PDB entry 9BW7 | electron microscopy, 2.90 A resolution | chains A and B of the 4 polymer chains in the assembly

Chain A:
Name: Major vault protein
Organism: Homo sapiens
UniProt: Q14764 (MVP_HUMAN); residues 1-893 here = UniProt positions 1-893
Amino-acid sequence (893 residues; each row starts with the number of its first residue):
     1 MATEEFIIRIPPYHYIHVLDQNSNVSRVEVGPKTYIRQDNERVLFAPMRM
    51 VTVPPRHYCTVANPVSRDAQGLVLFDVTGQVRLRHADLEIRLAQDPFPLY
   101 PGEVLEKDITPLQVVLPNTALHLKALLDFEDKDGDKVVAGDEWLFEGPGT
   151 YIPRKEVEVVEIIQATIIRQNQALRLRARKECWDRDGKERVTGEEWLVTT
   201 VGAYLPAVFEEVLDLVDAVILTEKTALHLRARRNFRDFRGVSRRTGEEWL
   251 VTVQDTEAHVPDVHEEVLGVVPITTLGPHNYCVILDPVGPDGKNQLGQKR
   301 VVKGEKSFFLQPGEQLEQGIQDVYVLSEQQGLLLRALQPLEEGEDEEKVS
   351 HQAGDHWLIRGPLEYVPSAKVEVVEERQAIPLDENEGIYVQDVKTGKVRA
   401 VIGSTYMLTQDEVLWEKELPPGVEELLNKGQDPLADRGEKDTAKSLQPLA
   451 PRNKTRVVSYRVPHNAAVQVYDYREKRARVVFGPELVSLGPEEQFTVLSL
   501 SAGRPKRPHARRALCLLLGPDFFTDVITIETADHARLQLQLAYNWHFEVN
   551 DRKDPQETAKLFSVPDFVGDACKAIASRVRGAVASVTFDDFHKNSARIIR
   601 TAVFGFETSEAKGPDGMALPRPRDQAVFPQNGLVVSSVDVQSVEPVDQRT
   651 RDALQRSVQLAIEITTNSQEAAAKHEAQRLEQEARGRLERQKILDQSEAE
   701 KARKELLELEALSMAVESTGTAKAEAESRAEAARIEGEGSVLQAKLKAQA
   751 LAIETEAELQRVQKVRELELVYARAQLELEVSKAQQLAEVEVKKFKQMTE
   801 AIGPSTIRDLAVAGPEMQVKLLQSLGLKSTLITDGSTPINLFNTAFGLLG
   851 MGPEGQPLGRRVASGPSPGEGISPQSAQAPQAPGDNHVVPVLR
Unresolved in the structure: 1-4, 440-448, 607-622, 813-893
Swiss-Prot annotation at these positions:
  - modified residue: Ala2 (N-acetylalanine), Ser445 (Phosphoserine)
  - cross-link (Glycyl lysine isopeptide (Lys-Gly)): Lys444 (interchain with G-Cter in SUMO2), Lys704 (interchain with G-Cter in SUMO2)
Ligand contacts: NAD (nicotinamide-adenine-dinucleotide): Arg437, Leu500, Ala502, Gly503, Lys506, His509, Arg511, Ala513, Cys515, Leu516, Leu517, Pro520, Asp521, Phe522, Phe523, Thr524, Trp545, Val564, Pro565, Asp566, Phe567, Val568, Asp570
Reported in the primary citation:
  - conformationally variable residues (side-chain flip): Arg437, Arg511, Leu517
  - binding site for NAD: Arg437, Lys506, Arg511, Leu517, Asp521, Phe522
  - mutagenesis - R169A/D214A: abolished binding to Protein mono-ADP-ribosyltransferase PARP4 (chain B)

Chain B:
Name: Protein mono-ADP-ribosyltransferase PARP4
Organism: Homo sapiens
Notes: EC 2.4.2.-
UniProt: Q9UKK3 (PARP4_HUMAN); numbering as in UniProt (aligned over 1-1724)
Amino-acid sequence (1724 residues; each row starts with the number of its first residue):
     1 MVMGIFANCIFCLKVKYLPQQQKKKLQTDIKENGGKFSFSLNPQCTHIIL
    51 DNADVLSQYQLNSIQKNHVHIANPDFIWKSIREKRLLDVKNYDPYKPLDI
   101 TPPPDQKASSSEVKTEGLCPDSATEEEDTVELTEFGMQNVEIPHLPQDFE
   151 VAKYNTLEKVGMEGGQEAVVVELQCSRDSRDCPFLISSHFLLDDGMETRR
   201 QFAIKKTSEDASEYFENYIEELKKQGFLLREHFTPEATQLASEQLQALLL
   251 EEVMNSSTLSQEVSDLVEMIWAEALGHLEHMLLKPVNRISLNDVSKAEGI
   301 LLLVKAALKNGETAEQLQKMMTEFYRLIPHKGTMPKEVNLGLLAKKADLC
   351 QLIRDMVNVCETNLSKPNPPSLAKYRALRCKIEHVEQNTEEFLRVRKEVL
   401 QNHHSKSPVDVLQIFRVGRVNETTEFLSKLGNVRPLLHGSPVQNIVGILC
   451 RGLLLPKVVEDRGVQRTDVGNLGSGIYFSDSLSTSIKYSHPGETDGTRLL
   501 LICDVALGKCMDLHEKDFSLTEAPPGYDSVHGVSQTASVTTDFEDDEFVV
   551 YKTNQVKMKYIIKFSMPGDQIKDFHPSDHTELEEYRPEFSNFSKVEDYQL
   601 PDAKTSSSTKAGLQDASGNLVPLEDVHIKGRIIDTVAQVIVFQTYTNKSH
   651 VPIEAKYIFPLDDKAAVCGFEAFINGKHIVGEIKEKEEAQQEYLEAVTQG
   701 HGAYLMSQDAPDVFTVSVGNLPPKAKVLIKITYITELSILGTVGVFFMPA
   751 TVAPWQQDKALNENLQDTVEKICIKEIGTKQSFSLTMSIEMPYVIEFIFS
   801 DTHELKQKRTDCKAVISTMEGSSLDSSGFSLHIGLSAAYLPRMWVEKHPE
   851 KESEACMLVFQPDLDVDLPDLASESEVIICLDCSSSMEGVTFLQAKQIAL
   901 HALSLVGEKQKVNIIQFGTGYKELFSYPKHITSNTMAAEFIMSATPTMGN
   951 TDFWKTLRYLSLLYPARGSRNILLVSDGHLQDESLTLQLVKRSRPHTRLF
  1001 ACGIGSTANRHVLRILSQCGAGVFEYFNAKSKHSWRKQIEDQMTRLCSPS
  1051 CHSVSVKWQQLNPDVPEALQAPAQVPSLFLNDRLLVYGFIPHCTQATLCA
  1101 LIQEKEFRTMVSTTELQKTTGTMIHKLAARALIRDYEDGILHENETSHEM
  1151 KKQTLKSLIIKLSKENSLITQFTSFVAVEKRDENESPFPDIPKVSELIAK
  1201 EDVDFLPYMSWQGEPQEAVRNQSLLASSEWPELRLSKRKHRKIPFSKRKM
  1251 ELSQPEVSEDFEEDGLGVLPAFTSNLERGGVEKLLDLSWTESCKPTATEP
  1301 LFKKVSPWETSTSSFFPILAPAVGSYLPPTARAHSPASLSFASYRQVASF
  1351 GSAAPPRQFDASQFSQGPVPGTCADWIPQSASCPTGPPQNPPSSPYCGIV
  1401 FSGSSLSSAQSAPLQHPGGFTTRPSAGTFPELDSPQLHFSLPTDPDPIRG
  1451 FGSYHPSASSPFHFQPSAASLTANLRLPMASALPEALCSQSRTTPVDLCL
  1501 LEESVGSLEGSRCPVFAFQSSDTESDELSEVLQDSCFLQIKCDTKDDSIL
  1551 CFLEVKEEDEIVCIQHWQDAVPWTELLSLQTEDGFWKLTPELGLILNLNT
  1601 NGLHSFLKQKGIQSLGVKGRECLLDLIATMLVLQFIRTRLEKEGIVFKSL
  1651 MKMDDASISRNIPWAFEAIKQASEWVRRTEGQYPSICPRLELGNDWDSAT
  1701 KQLLGLQPISTVSPLHRVLHYSQG
Unresolved in the structure: 1-1569, 1587-1593, 1646-1650, 1655-1661
Swiss-Prot annotation at these positions:
  - motif (Nuclear localization signal): Pro19 to Lys25, Lys1237 to Lys1249
  - modified residue: Thr101 (Phosphothreonine), Thr333 (Phosphothreonine), Ser1236 (Phosphoserine), Ser1335 (Phosphoserine), Arg1476 (Asymmetric dimethylarginine), Ser1504 (Phosphoserine)
Reported in the primary citation:
  - mutagenesis - S1614A/K1618A: abolished binding to Major vault protein (chain A)

Interface between chain A and chain B:
Contacting residue pairs (30):
  Leu116(A) with Pro1688(B); Arg1689(B); Glu1691(B)
  Pro117(A) with Arg1689(B), hydrogen bond (backbone-side chain)
  Asn118(A) with Arg1689(B), hydrogen bond (backbone-side chain)
  Thr119(A) with Arg1689(B), hydrogen bond
  Ile162(A) with Gln1609(B); Lys1610(B); Gly1611(B)
  Ile163(A) with Ser1614(B)
  Gln164(A) with Lys1610(B); Gly1611(B); Ser1614(B), hydrogen bond (backbone-side chain); Leu1615(B); Ile1686(B); Arg1689(B), hydrogen bond (side chain-backbone); Leu1690(B)
  Ala165(A) with Leu1615(B); Arg1689(B)
  Thr166(A) with Leu1615(B)
  Ile167(A) with Gln1682(B), hydrogen bond (backbone-side chain); Pro1684(B)
  Arg169(A) with Arg1678(B); Gly1681(B), hydrogen bond (side chain-backbone); Gln1682(B), hydrogen bond
  Gln172(A) with Gln1682(B)
  Val212(A) with Gly1616(B)
  Leu213(A) with Gly1616(B)
  Asp214(A) with Lys1618(B), salt bridge
  Leu215(A) with Gln1682(B)
Other interface residues (no listed pair), chain A (17 interface residues in all): Pro206

In short:
17 residues of chain A and 16 residues of chain B are in contact, with 8 hydrogen bonds and 1 salt bridge.
Polar contacts include Asp214(A)-Lys1618(B), Pro117(A)-Arg1689(B) and Asn118(A)-Arg1689(B). From the paper: a
binding site for NAD at Arg437(A), Lys506(A) and Arg511(A) among others; R169A/D214A of chain A abolish
binding to Protein mono-ADP-ribosyltransferase PARP4 (chain B).
Here chain A is Major vault protein and chain B is Protein mono-ADP-ribosyltransferase PARP4, both from Homo
sapiens. Entry 9BW7 (Human Vault Cage in complex with PARP4 and NAD+) was determined by electron microscopy,
deposited together with 9MXJ, 9BW5 and 9BW6.
